4Y9Z - chains A and G of the 34 polymer chains in the assembly; structure by X-ray diffraction, 2.80 A resolution.

== Chain A ==
Name: Proteasome subunit alpha type-2
Source organism: Saccharomyces cerevisiae (strain ATCC 204508 / S288c)
Notes: EC 3.4.25.1
UniProt: P23639 (PSA2_YEAST); residues 1-250 here = UniProt positions 1-250
Amino-acid sequence (250 residues; row label = number of the first residue in the row):
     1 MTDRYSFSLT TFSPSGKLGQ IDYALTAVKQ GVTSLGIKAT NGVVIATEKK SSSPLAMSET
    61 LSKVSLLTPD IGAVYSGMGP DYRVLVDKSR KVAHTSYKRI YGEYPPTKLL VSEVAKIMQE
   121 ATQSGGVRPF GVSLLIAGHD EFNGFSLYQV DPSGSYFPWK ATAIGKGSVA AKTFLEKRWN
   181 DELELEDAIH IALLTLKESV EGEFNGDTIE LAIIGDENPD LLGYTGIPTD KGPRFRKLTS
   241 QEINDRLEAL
UniProt features mapped onto this chain:
  - cross-link: Lys108 (Glycyl lysine isopeptide (Lys-Gly) (interchain with G-Cter in ubiquitin))

== Chain G ==
Name: Proteasome subunit alpha type-1
Source organism: Saccharomyces cerevisiae (strain ATCC 204508 / S288c)
Notes: EC 3.4.25.1
UniProt: P21243 (PSA1_YEAST); residues -8 to 243 here correspond to UniProt positions 1-252 (UniProt number = residue number + 9)
Amino-acid sequence (252 residues; row label = number of the first residue in the row; numbers below 1 keep their minus sign (Met-8 is residue -8)):
    -8 MSGAAAASAA GYDRHITIFS PEGRLYQVEY AFKATNQTNI NSLAVRGKDC TVVISQKKVP
    52 DKLLDPTTVS YIFCISRTIG MVVNGPIPDA RNAALRAKAE AAEFRYKYGY DMPCDVLAKR
   112 MANLSQIYTQ RAYMRPLGVI LTFVSVDEEL GPSIYKTDPA GYYVGYKATA TGPKQQEITT
   172 NLENHFKKSK IDHINEESWE KVVEFAITHM IDALGTEFSK NDLEVGVATK DKFFTLSAEN
   232 IEERLVAIAE QD
Disordered / not traced: -8 to 1, 243
Bound ions: Mg2+: Thr8, Tyr119, Arg122, Met125

== How chain A and chain G interact ==
Residue-residue contacts - 68 pairs, chain A then chain G:
  Asp3(A) - Tyr124(G)
  Tyr5(A) - Ile7(G)
  Tyr5(A) - Ala123(G)  hydrophobic
  Tyr5(A) - Tyr124(G)  hydrophobic
  Leu9(A) - Ile9(G)  hydrophobic
  Leu9(A) - Ala123(G)  hydrophobic
  Gln20(A) - Ile9(G)
  Gln20(A) - Phe10(G)  hydrogen bond (side chain-backbone)
  Tyr23(A) - Phe10(G)  hydrophobic
  Tyr23(A) - Ser11(G)
  Tyr23(A) - Pro12(G)  hydrophobic
  Tyr23(A) - Gly14(G)
  Ala24(A) - Phe10(G)  hydrophobic
  Thr26(A) - Pro12(G)
  Thr26(A) - Glu13(G)
  Thr26(A) - Gly14(G)
  Ala27(A) - Gly14(G)
  Ser52(A) - Tyr153(G)  hydrogen bond
  Ser53(A) - Thr170(G)
  Pro54(A) - Lys158(G)
  Pro54(A) - Glu174(G)
  Leu55(A) - Tyr157(G)
  Leu55(A) - Lys158(G)  hydrogen bond (backbone-backbone)
  Leu55(A) - Ala159(G)
  Leu55(A) - Thr170(G)
  Leu55(A) - Leu173(G)  hydrophobic
  Leu55(A) - Glu174(G)
  Leu55(A) - Phe177(G)  hydrophobic
  Ala56(A) - Gly156(G)
  Ala56(A) - Tyr157(G)  hydrophobic
  Met57(A) - Arg37(G)
  Met57(A) - Val155(G)
  Met57(A) - Gly156(G)  hydrogen bond (backbone-backbone)
  Met57(A) - Tyr157(G)
  Met57(A) - Lys158(G)
  Thr60(A) - Tyr146(G)
  Thr60(A) - Val155(G)
  Thr60(A) - Gly156(G)  hydrogen bond (side chain-backbone)
  Leu61(A) - Tyr153(G)  hydrophobic
  Leu61(A) - Val155(G)  hydrophobic
  Met78(A) - Phe10(G)  hydrophobic
  Met78(A) - Leu16(G)  hydrophobic
  Pro80(A) - Gln117(G)
  Pro80(A) - Ala151(G)
  Pro80(A) - Gly152(G)
  Pro80(A) - Tyr153(G)
  Asp81(A) - Gln117(G)
  Arg83(A) - Ala113(G)  hydrogen bond (side chain-backbone)
  Arg83(A) - Asn114(G)
  Arg83(A) - Gly152(G)  hydrogen bond (side chain-backbone)
  Arg83(A) - Tyr154(G)
  Val84(A) - Asn114(G)
  Val84(A) - Gln117(G)
  Asp87(A) - Lys110(G)  salt bridge
  Asp87(A) - Asn114(G)
  Gly126(A) - Arg122(G)
  Gly126(A) - Ala123(G)  hydrogen bond (backbone-backbone)
  Val127(A) - Gln121(G)
  Val127(A) - Arg122(G)
  Arg128(A) - Thr8(G)
  Arg128(A) - Phe10(G)
  Arg128(A) - Leu16(G)
  Arg128(A) - Thr120(G)  hydrogen bond (side chain-backbone)
  Arg128(A) - Gln121(G)  hydrogen bond (backbone-backbone)
  Pro129(A) - Phe10(G)
  Pro129(A) - Gln121(G)
  Phe130(A) - Gln121(G)
  Gly131(A) - Phe10(G)
Other interface residues (no listed pair), chain A (30 interface residues in all): Thr2, Ala121

== In short ==
30 residues of chain A and 33 residues of chain G are in contact, with 10 hydrogen bonds and 1 salt bridge.
Polar contacts include Asp87(A)-Lys110(G), Gln20(A)-Phe10(G) and Ser52(A)-Tyr153(G). Thr8(G), Tyr119(G),
Arg122(G) and Met125(G) coordinate Mg2+.
Chain A is Proteasome subunit alpha type-2 and chain G is Proteasome subunit alpha type-1, both from
Saccharomyces cerevisiae (strain ATCC 204508 / S288c); the structure, Yeast 20S proteasome beta2-H116E mutant
in complex with Ac-LAE-ep, was determined by X-ray diffraction together with 4Y69, 4Y6A, 4Y6V, 4Y6Z, 4Y70,
4Y74 and 34 further entries from the same study.
